8SCX - chains B and C of the 5 polymer chains in the assembly; structure by electron microscopy, 2.70 A resolution.

# Chain B
Protein: Mitochondrial import inner membrane translocase subunit TIM23
Organism: Saccharomyces cerevisiae
UniProtKB: A0A6A5Q5E3 (A0A6A5Q5E3_YEASX); residue numbers follow UniProt; this construct covers 1-222
Chain sequence (222 residues; numbered 1 to 222; the number before each row is that of its first residue):
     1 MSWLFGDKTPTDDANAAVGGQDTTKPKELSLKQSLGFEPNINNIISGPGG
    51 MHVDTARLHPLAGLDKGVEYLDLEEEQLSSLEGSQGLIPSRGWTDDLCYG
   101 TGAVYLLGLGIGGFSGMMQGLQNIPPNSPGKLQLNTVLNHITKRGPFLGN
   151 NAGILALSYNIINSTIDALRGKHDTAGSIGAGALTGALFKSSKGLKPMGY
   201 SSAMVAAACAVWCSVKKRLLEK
Disordered / not traced: 1-85, 221-222
Ligand contacts: phosphatidylethanolamine (PTY): Ile88, Asp96, Tyr99, Gly100, Ala103, Val104, Leu107, Gly108, Ile111, Leu148, Asn151, Ala152, Leu155, Ala156, Tyr159, Asn160, Asn163, Ser164, Asp167, His173, Phe189, Ser201, Met204, Val205, Ala208, Cys209, Trp212, Lys216

# Chain C
Protein: Mitochondrial import inner membrane translocase subunit TIM44
Organism: Saccharomyces cerevisiae
UniProtKB: A0A6A5Q2Y5 (A0A6A5Q2Y5_YEASX); numbering as in UniProt (aligned over 1-431)
Chain sequence (431 residues; each row starts with the number of its first residue):
     1 MHRSTFIRTSGTSSRTLTARYRSQYTGLLVARVLFSTSTTRAQGGNPRSP
    51 LQIFRDTFKKEWEKSQELQENIKTLQDASGKLGESEAYKKAREAYLKAQR
   101 GSTIVGKTLKKTGETMEHIATKAWESELGKNTRKAAAATAKKLDESFEPV
   151 RQTKIYKEVSEVIDDGESSRYGGFITKEQRRLKRERDLASGKRHRAVKSN
   201 EDAGTAVVATNIESKESFGKKVEDFKEKTVVGRSIQSLKNKLWDESENPL
   251 IVVMRKITNKVGGFFAETESSRVYSQFKLMDPTFSNESFTRHLREYIVPE
   301 ILEAYVKGDVKVLKKWFSEAPFNVYAAQQKIFKEQDVYADGRILDIRGVE
   351 IVSAKLLAPQDIPVLVVGCRAQEINLYRKKKTGEIAAGDEANILMSSYAM
   401 VFTRDPEQIDDDETEGWKILEFVRGGSRQFT
Disordered / not traced: 1-106, 194-254
Reported in the primary citation:
  - binding site for cardiolipin: Arg347

# How chain B and chain C interact
Residue-residue contacts (34):
  Pro129(B) with Ala391(C), hydrophobic
  Lys131(B) with Phe430(C); Thr431(C)
  Leu132(B) with Arg342(C); Ile374(C), hydrophobic; Ala391(C), hydrophobic
  Leu134(B) with Thr431(C)
  Asn135(B) with Leu344(C); Gln372(C), hydrogen bond; Ile393(C); Thr431(C)
  Leu138(B) with Thr431(C)
  Asn139(B) with Asp345(C); Arg347(C); Gln372(C), hydrogen bond
  Thr142(B) with Arg347(C), hydrogen bond
  Lys143(B) with Ser168(C); Tyr171(C); Gly172(C), hydrogen bond (side chain-backbone); Gly173(C)
  Arg144(B) with Asp164(C), salt bridge; Ser168(C)
  Pro146(B) with Tyr171(C), hydrophobic
  Phe147(B) with Ile163(C); Asp164(C); Ser168(C); Tyr171(C), hydrophobic
  Asn150(B) with Tyr171(C), hydrogen bond
  Lys190(B) with Val162(C), hydrogen bond (side chain-backbone)
  Lys193(B) with Glu161(C); Asp165(C), salt bridge
  Tyr200(B) with Glu158(C); Val162(C), hydrophobic
  Met204(B) with Ile163(C), hydrophobic
Other interface residues (no listed pair), chain B (21 interface residues in all): Gln122, Asn151, Pro197, Ser201
Other interface residues (no listed pair), chain C (26 interface residues in all): Ala140, Val159, Glu167, Ser169, Glu390, Asn392
From the paper, about this interface:
  - interface residues, chain B: Arg144(B), Lys190(B), Lys193(B)
  - interface residues, chain C: Thr153(C), Asp164(C), Asp165(C), Glu167(C)

# Overview
The interface between chain B and chain C involves 21 residues on one side and 26 on the other; the contacts
include 6 hydrogen bonds and 2 salt bridges. Polar contacts include Arg144(B)-Asp164(C), Lys193(B)-Asp165(C)
and Asn135(B)-Gln372(C). The paper reports a binding site for cardiolipin at Arg347(C); interface residues
Arg144(B), Lys190(B) and Thr153(C) among others.
Chain B is Mitochondrial import inner membrane translocase subunit TIM23 and chain C is Mitochondrial import
inner membrane translocase subunit TIM44, both from Saccharomyces cerevisiae; the structure, Cryo-EM structure
of the core TIM23 complex from S. cerevisiae, was determined by electron microscopy together with 8E1M from
the same study.
